Entry 6Q8O (X-ray diffraction, 3.60 A resolution); this record covers chains 1 and 2 of the 16 polymer chains in the assembly.

Chain 1:
Molecule: NADH-quinone oxidoreductase subunit 1
From: Thermus thermophilus (strain HB8 / ATCC 27634 / DSM 579)
Notes: EC 1.6.5.11
UniProtKB: Q56222 (NQO1_THET8); numbering as in UniProt (aligned over 1-438)
Chain sequence (438 residues; numbered 1 to 438; the number before each row is that of its first residue):
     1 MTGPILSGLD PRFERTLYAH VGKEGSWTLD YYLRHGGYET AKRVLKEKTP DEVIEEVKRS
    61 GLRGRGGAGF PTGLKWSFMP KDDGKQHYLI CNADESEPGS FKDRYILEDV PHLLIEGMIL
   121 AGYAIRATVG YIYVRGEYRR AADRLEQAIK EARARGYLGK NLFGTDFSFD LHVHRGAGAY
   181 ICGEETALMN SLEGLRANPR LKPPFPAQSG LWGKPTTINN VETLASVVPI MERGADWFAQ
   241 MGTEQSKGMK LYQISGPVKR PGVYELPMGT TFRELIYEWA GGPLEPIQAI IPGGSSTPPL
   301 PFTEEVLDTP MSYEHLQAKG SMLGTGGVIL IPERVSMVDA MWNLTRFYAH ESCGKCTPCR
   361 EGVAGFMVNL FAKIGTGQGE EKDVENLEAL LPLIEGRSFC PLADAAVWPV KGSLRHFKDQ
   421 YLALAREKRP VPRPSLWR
Disordered / not traced: 1
Metal / ion sites: 4Fe-4S cluster Fe: Cys-353, Cys-356, Cys-359, Cys-400
Ligand contacts:
  - FMN (flavin mononucleotide): Gly-64, Arg-65, Gly-66, Thr-72, Lys-75, Asn-92, Asp-94, Glu-95, Ser-96, Glu-97, Tyr-180, Gly-183, Glu-184, Ile-218, Asn-219, Asn-220, Thr-223, Pro-401, Leu-402
  - 4Fe-4S cluster (SF4): Ile-181, Pro-199, Ser-352, Cys-353, Gly-354, Lys-355, Cys-356, Cys-359, Ser-398, Phe-399, Cys-400, Leu-402, Ala-403

Chain 2:
Molecule: NADH-quinone oxidoreductase subunit 2
From: Thermus thermophilus (strain HB8 / ATCC 27634 / DSM 579)
Notes: EC 1.6.5.11
UniProtKB: Q56221 (NQO2_THET8); residues 1-181 here = UniProt positions 1-181
Chain sequence (181 residues; numbered 1 to 181; the number before each row is that of its first residue):
     1 MGFFDDKQDF LEETFAKYPP EGRRAAIMPL LRRVQQEEGW IRPERIEEIA RLVGTTPTEV
    61 MGVASFYSYY QFVPTGKYHL QVCATLSCKL AGAEELWDYL TETLGIGPGE VTPDGLFSVQ
   121 KVECLGSCHT APVIQVNDEP YVECVTRARL EALLAGLRAG KRLEEIELPG KCGHHVHEVE
   181 V
Disordered / not traced: 1-2, 181
Cystine bridges: Cys-144/Cys-172
Metal / ion sites: 2Fe-2S cluster Fe: Cys-83, Cys-88, Cys-124, Cys-128
Ligand contacts: 2Fe-2S cluster (FES): Cys-83, Thr-85, Ser-87, Cys-88, Cys-124, Leu-125, Gly-126, Ser-127, Cys-128, Val-133
Swiss-Prot annotation at these positions:
  - binding site ([2Fe-2S] cluster): Cys-83, Ser-87, Cys-88, Cys-124, Cys-128

Interface between chain 1 and chain 2:
Pairs across the interface (99):
  Val-21(1) with His-174(2)
  Gly-22(1) with His-174(2), hydrogen bond (backbone-side chain)
  Tyr-88(1) with Pro-19(2)
  Pro-98(1) with Thr-85(2); Cys-124(2), hydrophobic
  Gly-99(1) with Cys-128(2)
  Phe-101(1) with Gly-126(2); Cys-128(2), hydrophobic; His-129(2)
  Arg-104(1) with Tyr-141(2); Glu-143(2), salt bridge
  Tyr-105(1) with His-129(2), hydrogen bond; His-174(2), hydrogen bond (side chain-backbone)
  Asp-109(1) with His-174(2), salt bridge
  Tyr-131(1) with Lys-17(2), hydrogen bond (side chain-backbone); Tyr-18(2), hydrophobic; Pro-19(2)
  Arg-135(1) with Cys-124(2), hydrogen bond (side chain-backbone)
  Gly-136(1) with Arg-32(2); Tyr-69(2)
  Glu-137(1) with Leu-125(2); Gln-135(2); Tyr-141(2), hydrogen bond (backbone-side chain)
  Tyr-138(1) with Gly-126(2); Tyr-141(2)
  Arg-139(1) with Asp-138(2)
  Arg-140(1) with Pro-140(2)
  His-172(1) with Lys-17(2)
  His-174(1) with Tyr-18(2), hydrogen bond; Met-28(2)
  Arg-175(1) with Arg-32(2)
  Gly-176(1) with Arg-32(2), hydrogen bond (backbone-side chain)
  Ala-177(1) with Arg-32(2); Tyr-67(2); Tyr-69(2)
  Ala-179(1) with Phe-66(2), hydrophobic; Tyr-67(2), hydrophobic
  Ile-181(1) with Phe-66(2), hydrophobic
  Ser-191(1) with Met-28(2), hydrogen bond; Tyr-67(2), hydrogen bond
  Leu-192(1) with Ala-25(2)
  Glu-193(1) with Arg-24(2); Ala-25(2), hydrogen bond (backbone-backbone)
  Gly-194(1) with Arg-24(2), hydrogen bond (backbone-side chain); Ala-25(2); Val-63(2)
  Leu-195(1) with Arg-24(2)
  Arg-196(1) with Gly-62(2); Phe-66(2)
  Ala-197(1) with Phe-66(2), hydrophobic
  Trp-212(1) with Pro-19(2); Gly-22(2)
  Ser-255(1) with Ser-87(2); Cys-128(2)
  Val-258(1) with Val-179(2)
  Lys-259(1) with His-177(2); Glu-178(2), salt bridge; Val-179(2), hydrogen bond (side chain-backbone)
  Arg-260(1) with His-177(2)
  Pro-261(1) with His-129(2); His-175(2); Val-176(2); His-177(2)
  Gly-262(1) with His-175(2)
  Val-263(1) with His-175(2), hydrogen bond (backbone-backbone)
  Tyr-264(1) with Val-176(2)
  Leu-284(1) with Val-179(2), hydrophobic
  Ile-291(1) with Leu-86(2), hydrophobic
  Ile-329(1) with Leu-86(2), hydrophobic; Ser-87(2)
  Leu-330(1) with Leu-90(2)
  Ile-331(1) with Leu-90(2), hydrophobic
  Pro-332(1) with Leu-90(2)
  Asp-339(1) with Lys-89(2), salt bridge
  Ala-340(1) with Leu-86(2), hydrophobic
  Asn-343(1) with Ala-84(2), hydrogen bond (side chain-backbone); Thr-85(2); Leu-86(2), hydrogen bond (side chain-backbone); Lys-89(2); Glu-94(2)
  Leu-344(1) with Leu-86(2), hydrophobic
  Phe-347(1) with Glu-123(2)
  His-350(1) with Ser-68(2); Glu-123(2)
  Arg-433(1) with Lys-89(2); Glu-94(2)
  Pro-434(1) with Glu-95(2)
  Ser-435(1) with Glu-95(2)
  Leu-436(1) with Lys-89(2); Leu-90(2); Ala-91(2); Gly-92(2); Glu-95(2), hydrogen bond (backbone-side chain)
  Trp-437(1) with Ala-91(2); Gly-92(2); Glu-95(2); Arg-147(2)
  Arg-438(1) with Thr-146(2), hydrogen bond (backbone-side chain); Arg-147(2), hydrogen bond (backbone-backbone)
Other interface residues (no listed pair), chain 1 (71 interface residues in all): Tyr-18, Ser-96, Ser-100, Tyr-133, Lys-150, Val-173, Gly-178, Cys-182, Asn-198, Lys-214, Ile-254, Pro-257, Arg-346, Glu-351
Other interface residues (no listed pair), chain 2 (53 interface residues in all): Glu-13, Glu-21, Gln-36, Tyr-70, Leu-96, Tyr-99, Lys-121, Ser-127, Val-145, Glu-180

Summary:
The interface between chain 1 and chain 2 involves 71 residues on one side and 53 on the other; the contacts
include 19 hydrogen bonds and 4 salt bridges. Polar pairs include Arg-104(1)/Glu-143(2), Asp-109(1)/His-174(2)
and Lys-259(1)/Glu-178(2). Bound to chain 1: 4Fe-4S cluster and flavin mononucleotide.
Here chain 1 is NADH-quinone oxidoreductase subunit 1 and chain 2 is NADH-quinone oxidoreductase subunit 2,
both from Thermus thermophilus (strain HB8 / ATCC 27634 / DSM 579). Entry 6Q8O (Respiratory complex I from
Thermus thermophilus with bound Piericidin A) was determined by X-ray diffraction together with 6I0D, 6I1P,
6Q8W, 6Q8X, 6Y11, 6ZIY and 3 further entries from the same study.
